PDB entry 3ZPL | X-ray diffraction, 2.80 A resolution | chains A and B of the 4 polymer chains in the assembly

Chain A (and B):
Protein: Putative marr-family transcriptional repressor
From: Streptomyces coelicolor
Notes: chain B of this document is another copy of the same molecule, construct and numbering; everything in this record applies to it too
Reference sequence: Q9KYU1 (Q9KYU1_STRCO); residues 1-163 here = UniProt positions 1-163
Chain sequence (177 residues; each row starts with the number of its first residue; numbers below 1 keep their minus sign (Met-13 is residue -13)):
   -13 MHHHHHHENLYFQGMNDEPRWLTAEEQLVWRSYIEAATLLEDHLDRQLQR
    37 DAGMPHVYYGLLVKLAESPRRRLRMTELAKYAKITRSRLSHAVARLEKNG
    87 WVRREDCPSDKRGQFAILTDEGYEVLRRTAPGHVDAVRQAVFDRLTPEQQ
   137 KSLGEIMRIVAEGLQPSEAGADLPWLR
Not modelled in the structure: -13 to 4
Sequence notes: expression tag (-13 to 0)
What the authors report for this chain:
  - binding site for the 22-nt DNA strand: Arg32, Arg60, Met61, Thr62, Arg72, Ser73, Ser76, His77, Arg90, Arg98, Gly99, Gln100
  - binding site for the 22-nt DNA strand: Tyr44, Arg72, Ser73, Arg74, Arg81, Asp96, Lys97, Arg98
  - contacts within the chain: Asp96-Arg98 (hydrogen bond)

How chain A and chain B interact:
Contacting residue pairs (75; chain A residue first):
  Pro5(A) with Arg124(B)
  Arg6(A) with Arg124(B); Asp129(B), salt bridge
  Leu8(A) with Val120(B), hydrophobic; Arg124(B)
  Glu12(A) with Phe128(B); Gln136(B)
  Val15(A) with Phe128(B), hydrophobic; Gln136(B); Leu139(B), hydrophobic; Gly140(B)
  Trp16(A) with Leu30(B), hydrophobic; Val123(B), hydrophobic; Phe128(B), hydrophobic
  Ser18(A) with Gly140(B); Met143(B)
  Tyr19(A) with Ala23(B); Leu26(B); Met143(B), hydrophobic
  Ile20(A) with His42(B)
  Glu21(A) with Tyr67(B); Lys69(B)
  Ala22(A) with Met143(B)
  Ala23(A) with Tyr19(B)
  Thr24(A) with Lys69(B)
  Leu25(A) with Lys69(B)
  Leu26(A) with Tyr19(B); Leu150(B)
  Asp28(A) with Pro160(B); Arg163(B), salt bridge
  His29(A) with Leu150(B)
  Leu30(A) with Trp16(B), hydrophobic
  Arg32(A) with Asp158(B), salt bridge; Arg163(B)
  His42(A) with Ile20(B)
  Tyr67(A) with Arg17(B), hydrogen bond (backbone-side chain)
  Lys69(A) with Arg17(B); Thr24(B)
  Pro117(A) with Trp7(B)
  Val120(A) with Leu8(B), hydrophobic
  Val123(A) with Trp16(B)
  Arg124(A) with Arg6(B); Trp7(B), hydrogen bond (side chain-backbone); Leu8(B); Glu12(B), salt bridge
  Phe128(A) with Glu12(B); Trp16(B), hydrophobic
  Arg130(A) with Ile145(B); Gly149(B), hydrogen bond (side chain-backbone)
  Leu131(A) with Ile145(B), hydrophobic
  Gln135(A) with Ile142(B); Ile145(B)
  Gln136(A) with Val15(B)
  Ser138(A) with Ser138(B), hydrogen bond
  Leu139(A) with Val15(B), hydrophobic; Met143(B), hydrophobic
  Gly140(A) with Val15(B); Ser18(B)
  Ile142(A) with Gln135(B)
  Met143(A) with Ser18(B); Tyr19(B), hydrophobic; Ala22(B), hydrophobic
  Arg144(A) with Leu14(B), hydrogen bond (side chain-backbone); Ser18(B), hydrogen bond
  Ile145(A) with Arg130(B)
  Val146(A) with Ala22(B), hydrophobic
  Ala147(A) with Leu25(B)
  Gly149(A) with Arg130(B)
  Leu150(A) with Leu25(B), hydrophobic; Leu26(B); His29(B)
  Gln151(A) with Leu25(B)
  Asp158(A) with Arg32(B), salt bridge
  Arg163(A) with Asp28(B), salt bridge; Arg32(B)
Other interface residues (no listed pair), chain A (52 interface residues in all): Glu53, Ala68, Ala116, Ala126, Val127, Pro160, Trp161
Other interface residues (no listed pair), chain B (56 interface residues in all): Thr9, Gln13, Glu21, Ala68, His119, Asp121, Ala126, Val127, Leu131, Arg144, Val146, Ala147, Gln151, Trp161

Summary:
52 residues of chain A face 56 of chain B across their interface, with 6 hydrogen bonds and 6 salt bridges.
Polar pairs include Arg6(A)-Asp129(B), Asp28(A)-Arg163(B) and Arg32(A)-Asp158(B). The paper reports a binding
site for the 22-nt DNA strand at Arg32(A), Arg60(A) and Met61(A) among others; contacts within the chain
involving Arg98(A) and Asp96(A).
Chain A and chain B are both Putative marr-family transcriptional repressor (Streptomyces coelicolor); the
structure, Crystal structure of Sco3205, a MarR family transcriptional regulator from Streptomyces coelicolor,
in complex with DNA, was determined by X-ray diffraction.
